PDB entry 6JLZ | X-ray diffraction, 3.35 A resolution | chains C and H of the 12 polymer chains in the assembly

== Chain C ==
Molecule: Probable translation initiation factor eIF-2B subunit beta
From: Schizosaccharomyces pombe (strain 972 / ATCC 24843)
Reference sequence: Q9UT76 (EI2BB_SCHPO); residue numbers follow UniProt; this construct covers 1-393
Amino-acid sequence (399 residues; row label = number of the first residue in the row; numbers below 1 keep their minus sign (Gly-5 is residue -5)):
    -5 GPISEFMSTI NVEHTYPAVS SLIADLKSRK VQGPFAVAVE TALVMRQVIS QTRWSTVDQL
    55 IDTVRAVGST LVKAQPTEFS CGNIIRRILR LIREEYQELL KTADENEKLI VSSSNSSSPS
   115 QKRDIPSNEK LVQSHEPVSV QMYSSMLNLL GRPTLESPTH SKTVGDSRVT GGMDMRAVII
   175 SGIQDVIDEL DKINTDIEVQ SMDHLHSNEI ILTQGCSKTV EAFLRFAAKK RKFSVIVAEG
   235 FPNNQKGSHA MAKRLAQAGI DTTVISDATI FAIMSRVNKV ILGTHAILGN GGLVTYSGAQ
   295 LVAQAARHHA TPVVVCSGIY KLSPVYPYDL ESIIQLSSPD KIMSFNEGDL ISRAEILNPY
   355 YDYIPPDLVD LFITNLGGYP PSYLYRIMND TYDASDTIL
Disordered / not traced: 103-164
Differences from the reference sequence: expression tag (-5 to 0)
Swiss-Prot annotation at these positions:
  - modified residue (Phosphoserine): Ser106, Ser108, Ser112

== Chain H ==
Molecule: Probable translation initiation factor eIF-2B subunit delta
From: Schizosaccharomyces pombe (strain 972 / ATCC 24843)
Reference sequence: Q09924 (EI2BD_SCHPO); residues 1-467 here = UniProt positions 1-467
Amino-acid sequence (467 residues; row label = number of the first residue in the row):
     1 MGFSAEQAKK DGKDQSPVSE SSSVGGTSPA TASSVVSPNE PKLSGKEAKA LKKARKQASR
    61 RAKAEAAAAN NPPGVSEEKK VAIPNKNSNQ QKKASKQNPQ NSPETDANLQ EKKIFEEKQV
   121 SIFSHLDWRR RRTTENIPKD IHPAVIRLGL KLANYKIFGS NQRCIDLLKT FKIVIQDYQT
   181 PYGTTLSRHL TTHINSQIAY LVSTRPLSIS MGNAIRFLKL EISVLDIDLT DDEGKELLLE
   241 KIDSYIRDRI IIAGQVIVQA ATEKIQDGDV ILTYLHSSTV NDVLIHAKNV GKKFRVVVVD
   301 SRPEFEGRVC LKLLTEHGIE CTYVMISALS YIMQEVTKIF LGGHAMLSNG ALYSRAGTSL
   361 ISLLGHESNV PVIACCESYK FTERIQLDSL VYNELAPGDQ LVNMGVDDFE EKPGVLANWK
   421 SVKNLKLLSL KYDVTPPRLI TVCVCEMGLL PSTSVPAIIN EFKQVYA
Disordered / not traced: 1-105, 467
Swiss-Prot annotation at these positions:
  - modified residue: Ser16 (Phosphoserine), Ser19 (Phosphoserine), Ser21 (Phosphoserine), Ser23 (Phosphoserine), Thr27 (Phosphothreonine), Ser28 (Phosphoserine), Ser37 (Phosphoserine)

== Interface between chain C and chain H ==
Pairs across the interface (23):
  Asp197(C) - Tyr392(H)  hydrogen bond
  His198(C) - Ile385(H)
  His198(C) - Leu387(H)
  His200(C) - Lys118(H)  hydrogen bond
  His200(C) - His125(H)
  His200(C) - Val391(H)
  Ser201(C) - Lys118(H)
  Asn202(C) - Lys118(H)
  Asn202(C) - Gln119(H)
  Asn202(C) - Val120(H)
  Lys224(C) - Phe115(H)
  Arg225(C) - Lys118(H)
  Lys273(C) - Leu387(H)
  Val308(C) - Leu387(H)  hydrophobic
  Leu365(C) - Ile385(H)  hydrophobic
  Pro374(C) - Ser348(H)
  Pro374(C) - Asn349(H)
  Ser376(C) - Thr453(H)
  Tyr377(C) - Pro456(H)  hydrophobic
  Tyr377(C) - Ala457(H)
  Tyr377(C) - Asn460(H)
  Arg380(C) - Asn460(H)  hydrogen bond
  Arg380(C) - Glu461(H)  salt bridge
Interface residues without a listed pair, chain C (16 interface residues in all): Pro306, Asp364

== In short ==
The chain C/chain H interface involves 16 residues from each chain, with 3 hydrogen bonds and 1 salt bridge.
Polar contacts include Arg380(C)-Glu461(H), Asp197(C)-Tyr392(H) and His200(C)-Lys118(H).
Here chain C is Probable translation initiation factor eIF-2B subunit beta and chain H is Probable translation
initiation factor eIF-2B subunit delta, both from Schizosaccharomyces pombe (strain 972 / ATCC 24843). Entry
6JLZ (P-eIF2a - eIF2B complex) was determined by X-ray diffraction, deposited together with 6K71, 6K72 and
6JLY.
